PDB entry 6P0U | X-ray diffraction, 3.30 A resolution | chains A and D of the 6 polymer chains in the assembly

Chain A:
Protein: DNA-binding protein Fis
Organism: Escherichia coli
UniProtKB: P0A6R3 (FIS_ECOLI); residue numbers follow UniProt; this construct covers 1-98
Amino-acid sequence (98 residues; numbered 1 to 98; the number before each row is that of its first residue):
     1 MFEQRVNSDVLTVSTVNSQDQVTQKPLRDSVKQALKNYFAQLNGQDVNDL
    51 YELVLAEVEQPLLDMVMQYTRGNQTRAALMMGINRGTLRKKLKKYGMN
Disordered / not traced: 1-7, 16-21
Curated features (UniProtKB/Swiss-Prot):
  - DNA-binding region: Gln74 to Lys93 (H-T-H motif)
  - region: Asn17 to Gly44 (Required for the stimulation of HIN-mediated recombination)

Chain D:
Molecule: DNA (27-mer), fx1-2
Sequence (27 nucleotides; numbered 1 to 27; the number before each row is that of its first residue):
     1 AATGTAGTCTGTTAAAAACACAACATT

Interface between chain A and chain D:
Residue-residue contacts - 13 pairs, chain A then chain D:
  Gly72(A) - DA6(D)  phosphate contact
  Asn73(A) - DT5(D)  hydrogen bond to the phosphate
  Asn73(A) - DA6(D)  phosphate contact
  Gln74(A) - DA6(D)  hydrogen bond to the phosphate
  Gln74(A) - DG7(D)  hydrogen bond to the phosphate
  Thr75(A) - DT5(D)  phosphate contact
  Thr75(A) - DA6(D)  hydrogen bond to the phosphate
  Arg85(A) - DA6(D)  hydrogen bond to the base
  Arg85(A) - DG7(D)  hydrogen bond to the base
  Arg85(A) - DT8(D)  hydrogen bond to the base
  Arg89(A) - DG7(D)  salt bridge to the phosphate
  Arg89(A) - DT8(D)  base contact
  Asn98(A) - DG7(D)  phosphate contact
Other interface residues (no listed pair), chain A (8 interface residues in all): Arg76

In short:
8 residues of chain A face 4 of chain D across their interface; the contacts include 7 hydrogen bonds and 1
salt bridge. Polar contacts include Arg85(A)-DA6(D), Arg85(A)-DG7(D) and Arg85(A)-DT8(D).
Chain A is DNA-binding protein Fis (Escherichia coli) and chain D is DNA (27-mer), fx1-2; the structure,
Crystal structure of ternary DNA complex " FX(1-2)-2Xis" containing E. coli Fis and phage lambda Xis, was
determined by X-ray diffraction together with 6P0S and 6P0T from the same study.
